PDB entry 1M1K | X-ray diffraction, 3.20 A resolution | chains A and C of the 30 polymer chains in the assembly

[Chain A]
Molecule: 23S RRNA
Source organism: Haloarcula marismortui
Sequence (2922 nucleotides; numbered 2 to 2923; the number before each row is that of its first residue):
     2 UUGGCUACUAUGCCAGCUGGUGGAUUGCUCGGCUCAGGCGCUGAUGAAGG
    52 ACGUGCCAAGCUGCGAUAAGCCAUGGGGAGCCGCACGGAGGCGAAGAACC
   102 AUGGAUUUCCGAAUGAGAAUCUCUCUAACAAUUGCUUCGCGCAAUGAGGA
   152 ACCCCGAGAACUGAAACAUCUCAGUAUCGGGAGGAACAGAAAACGCAAUG
   202 UGAUGUCGUUAGUAACCGCGAGUGAACGCGAUACAGCCCAAACCGAAGCC
   252 CUCACGGGCAAUGUGGUGUCAGGGCUACCUCUCAUCAGCCGACCGUCUCG
   302 ACGAAGUCUCUUGGAACAGAGCGUGAUACAGGGUGACAACCCCGUACUCG
   352 AGACCAGUACGACGUGCGGUAGUGCCAGAGUAGCGGGGGUUGGAUAUCCC
   402 UCGCGAAUAACGCAGGCAUCGACUGCGAAGGCUAAACACAACCUGAGACC
   452 GAUAGUGAACAAGUAGUGUGAACGAACGCUGCAAAGUACCCUCAGAAGGG
   502 AGGCGAAAUAGAGCAUGAAAUCAGUUGGCGAUCGAGCGACAGGGCAUACA
   552 AGGUCCCUCGACGAAUGACCGACGCGCGAGCGUCCAGUAAGACUCACGGG
   602 AAGCCGAUGUUCUGUCGUACGUUUUGAAAAACGAGCCAGGGAGUGUGUCU
   652 GCAUGGCAAGUCUAACCGGAGUAUCCGGGGAGGCACAGGGAAACCGACAU
   702 GGCCGCAGGGCUUUGCCCGAGGGCCGCCGUCUUCAAGGGCGGGGAGCCAU
   752 GUGGACACGACCCGAAUCCGGACGAUCUACGCAUGGACAAGAUGAAGCGU
   802 GCCGAAAGGCACGUGGAAGUCUGUUAGAGUUGGUGUCCUACAAUACCCUC
   852 UCGUGAUCUAUGUGUAGGGGUGAAAGGCCCAUCGAGUCCGGCAACAGCUG
   902 GUUCCAAUCGAAACAUGUCGAAGCAUGACCUCCGCCGAGGUAGUCUGUGA
   952 GGUAGAGCGACCGAUUGGUGUGUCCGCCUCCGAGAGGAGUCGGCACACCU
  1002 GUCAAACUCCAAACUUACAGACGCCGUUUGACGCGGGGAUUCCGGUGCGC
  1052 GGGGUAAGCCUGUGUACCAGGAGGGGAACAACCCAGAGAUAGGUUAAGGU
  1102 CCCCAAGUGUGGAUUAAGUGUAAUCCUCUGAAGGUGGUCUCGAGCCCUAG
  1152 ACAGCCGGGAGGUGAGCUUAGAAGCAGCUACCCUCUAAGAAAAGCGUAAC
  1202 AGCUUACCGGCCGAGGUUUGAGGCGCCCAAAAUGAUCGGGACUCAAAUCC
  1252 ACCACCGAGACCUGUCCGUACCACUCAUACUGGUAAUCGAGUAGAUUGGC
  1302 GCUCUAAUUGGAUGGAAGUAGGGGUGAAAACUCCUAUGGACCGAUUAGUG
  1352 ACGAAAAUCCUGGCCAUAGUAGCAGCGAUAGUCGGGUGAGAACCCCGACG
  1402 GCCUAAUGGAUAAGGGUUCCUCAGCACUGCUGAUCAGCUGAGGGUUAGCC
  1452 GGUCCUAAGUCAUACCGCAACUCGACUAUGACGAAAUGGGAAACGGGUUA
  1502 AUAUUCCCGUGCCACUAUGCAGUGAAAGUUGACGCCCUGGGGUCGAUCAC
  1552 GCUGGGCAUUCGCCCAGUCGAACCGUCCAACUCCGUGGAAGCCGUAAUGG
  1602 CAGGAAGCGGACGAACGGCGGCAUAGGGAAACGUGAUUCAACCUGGGGCC
  1652 CAUGAAAAGACGAGCAUAGUGUCCGUACCGAGAACCGACACAGGUGUCCA
  1702 UGGCGGCGAAAGCCAAGGCCUGUCGGGAGCAACCAACGUUAGGGAAUUCG
  1752 GCAAGUUAGUCCCGUACCUUCGGAAGAAGGGAUGCCUGCUCCGGAACGGA
  1802 GCAGGUCGCAGUGACUCGGAAGCUCGGACUGUCUAGUAACAACAUAGGUG
  1852 ACCGCAAAUCCGCAAGGACUCGUACGGUCACUGAAUCCUGCCCAGUGCAG
  1902 GUAUCUGAACACCUCGUACAAGAGGACGAAGGACCUGUCAACGGCGGGGG
  1952 UAACUAUGACCCUCUUAAGGUAGCGUAGUACCUUGCCGCAUCAGUAGCGG
  2002 CUUGCAUGAAUGGAUUAACCAGAGCUUCACUGUCCCAACGUUGGGCCCGG
  2052 UGAACUGUACAUUCCAGUGCGGAGUCUGGAGACACCCAGGGGGAAGCGAA
  2102 GACCCUAUGGAGCUUUACUGCAGGCUGUCGCUGAGACGUGGUCGCCGAUG
  2152 UGCAGCAUAGGUAGGAGACACUACACAGGUACCCGCGCUAGCGGGCCACC
  2202 GAGUCAACAGUGAAAUACUACCCGUCGGUGACUGCGACUCUCACUCCGGG
  2252 AGGAGGACACCGAUAGCCGGGCAGUUUGACUGGGGCGGUACGCGCUCGAA
  2302 AAGAUAUCGAGCGCGCCCUAUGGCUAUCUCAGCCGGGACAGAGACCCGGC
  2352 GAAGAGUGCAAGAGCAAAAGAUAGCUUGACAGUGUUCUUCCCAACGAGGA
  2402 ACGCUGACGCGAAAGCGUGGUCUAGCGAACCAAUUAGCCUGCUUGAUGCG
  2452 GGCAAUUGAUGACAGAAAAGCUACCCUAGGGAUAACAGAGUCGUCACUCG
  2502 CAAGAGCACAUAUCGACCGAGUGGCUUGCUACCUCGAUGUCGGUUCCCUC
  2552 CAUCCUGCCCGUGCAGAAGCGGGCAAGGGUGAGGUUGUUCGCCUAUUAAA
  2602 GGAGGUCGUGAGCUGGGUUUAGACCGUCGUGAGACAGGUCGGCUGCUAUC
  2652 UACUGGGUGUGUAAUGGUGUCUGACAAGAACGACCGUAUAGUACGAGAGG
  2702 AACUACGGUUGGUGGCCACUGGUGUACCGGUUGUUCGAGAGAGCACGUGC
  2752 CGGGUAGCCACGCCACACGGGGUAAGAGCUGAACGCAUCUAAGCUCGAAA
  2802 CCCACUUGGAAAAGAGACACCGCCGAGGUCCCGCGUACAAGACGCGGUCG
  2852 AUAGACUCGGGGUGUGCGCGUCGAGGUAACGAGACGUUAAGCCCACGAGC
  2902 ACUAACAGACCAAAGCCAUCAU
Unresolved in the structure: 2-9, 126-127, 715, 971-998, 1560, 1952-1963, 2137-2236, 2339-2343, 2665-2666, 2915-2923
Sequence notes: conflict C560 (U3155 in 3377779)
Metal / ion sites: Mg2+ site 1 near G28 (its only coordinating residue here); Na+ site 1 near C40 (its only coordinating residue here); Na+ site 2: G56, A59, A60, G61; Na+ site 3: G66, U108; Mg2+ site 2 near U115 (its only coordinating residue here); Na+ site 4: C141, G142; Na+ site 5 near U146 (its only coordinating residue here); Mg2+ site 3: C162, U2276; K+ site 1: C162, U163, U172; Mg2+ site 4: A165, A167, C168; Na+ site 6: A165, A166, A167; Mg2+ site 5: A166, G219; 63 more Na+ sites not listed; 98 more Mg2+ sites not listed; 1 more K+ sites not listed
Small-molecule neighbours: azithromycin (ZIT): C839, G2099, A2100, A2103, A2538, G2540, U2645, G2646

[Chain C]
Name: Ribosomal protein L2
Source organism: Haloarcula marismortui
Reference sequence: P20276 (RL2_HALMA); residues 1-239 here = UniProt positions 1-239
Chain sequence (239 residues; row label = number of the first residue in the row):
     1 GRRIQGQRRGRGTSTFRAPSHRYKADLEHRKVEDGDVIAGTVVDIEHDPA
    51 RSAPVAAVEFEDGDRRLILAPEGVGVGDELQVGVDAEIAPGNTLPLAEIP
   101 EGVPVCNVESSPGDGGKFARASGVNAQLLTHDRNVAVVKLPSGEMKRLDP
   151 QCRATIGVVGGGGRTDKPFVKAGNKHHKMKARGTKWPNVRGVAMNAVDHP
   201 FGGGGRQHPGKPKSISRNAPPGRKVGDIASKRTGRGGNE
Unresolved in the structure: 238-239
Metal / ion sites: Mg2+: Asn188 (shared with A1845(A), U1846(A), G1884(A) of chain A); Na+: Phe201, His208

[How chain A and chain C interact]
Contacting residue pairs - 260 pairs, chain A then chain C:
  C781(A) - Thr15(C)  hydrogen bond to the sugar
  G782(A) - Ser14(C)  hydrogen bond to the sugar
  G782(A) - Thr15(C)  hydrogen bond to the sugar
  C783(A) - Ser14(C)  sugar contact
  C783(A) - His21(C)  hydrogen bond to the phosphate
  C783(A) - Arg22(C)  phosphate contact
  C783(A) - Lys180(C)  phosphate contact
  A784(A) - His21(C)  salt bridge to the phosphate
  A784(A) - Arg22(C)  salt bridge to the phosphate
  G820(A) - Lys171(C)  salt bridge to the phosphate
  G820(A) - Ala172(C)  hydrogen bond to the base
  G820(A) - Gly173(C)  hydrogen bond to the base
  A857(A) - Ala172(C)  base contact
  A857(A) - Gly173(C)  phosphate contact
  A857(A) - His176(C)  sugar contact
  A857(A) - His177(C)  salt bridge to the phosphate
  A857(A) - Trp186(C)  base contact
  U866(A) - Arg11(C)  hydrogen bond to the sugar
  U866(A) - Thr13(C)  sugar contact
  A867(A) - Arg11(C)  salt bridge to the phosphate
  G870(A) - Arg3(C)  salt bridge to the phosphate
  G871(A) - Arg2(C)  hydrogen bond to the base
  G871(A) - Arg3(C)  salt bridge to the phosphate
  G871(A) - Arg8(C)  salt bridge to the phosphate
  G871(A) - Arg11(C)  phosphate contact
  U872(A) - Arg2(C)  hydrogen bond to the base
  U872(A) - Arg8(C)  hydrogen bond to the base
  U872(A) - Thr13(C)  hydrogen bond to the phosphate
  U872(A) - Phe16(C)  phosphate contact
  G873(A) - Arg2(C)  base contact
  G873(A) - Arg8(C)  hydrogen bond to the base
  G873(A) - Thr15(C)  phosphate contact
  G873(A) - Lys185(C)  salt bridge to the phosphate
  G873(A) - Asp198(C)  hydrogen bond to the base
  A874(A) - Lys185(C)  salt bridge to the phosphate
  A874(A) - Pro187(C)  sugar contact
  A874(A) - Val189(C)  sugar contact
  A875(A) - Gln5(C)  base contact
  A875(A) - Val189(C)  base contact
  A875(A) - Ala193(C)  hydrogen bond to the sugar
  A875(A) - Met194(C)  base contact
  A875(A) - Asp198(C)  base contact
  G877(A) - Asn195(C)  hydrogen bond to the sugar
  G877(A) - Val197(C)  base contact
  G878(A) - Arg2(C)  hydrogen bond to the base
  C879(A) - Arg2(C)  base contact
  A886(A) - Gly1(C)  base contact
  A886(A) - Arg2(C)  base contact
  G1460(A) - Arg17(C)  salt bridge to the phosphate
  C1652(A) - Ser52(C)  phosphate contact
  C1652(A) - Arg164(C)  sugar contact
  C1652(A) - Thr165(C)  base contact
  C1652(A) - Lys167(C)  hydrogen bond to the base
  C1652(A) - Phe169(C)  stacking on the base
  C1652(A) - Lys178(C)  hydrogen bond to the base
  A1653(A) - His47(C)  salt bridge to the phosphate
  A1653(A) - Ser52(C)  hydrogen bond to the phosphate
  A1653(A) - His177(C)  stacking on the base
  A1653(A) - Lys178(C)  sugar contact
  U1654(A) - Lys24(C)  sugar contact
  U1654(A) - His47(C)  stacking on the base
  U1654(A) - Pro49(C)  phosphate contact
  C1844(A) - Arg190(C)  salt bridge to the phosphate
  C1844(A) - Gln207(C)  hydrogen bond to the phosphate
  A1845(A) - Pro187(C)  phosphate contact
  A1845(A) - Asn188(C)  phosphate contact
  A1845(A) - Val189(C)  phosphate contact
  A1845(A) - Arg190(C)  salt bridge to the phosphate
  U1846(A) - Ala172(C)  hydrogen bond to the sugar
  U1846(A) - Trp186(C)  sugar contact
  U1846(A) - Pro187(C)  phosphate contact
  U1846(A) - Asn188(C)  hydrogen bond to the phosphate
  A1847(A) - Phe169(C)  hydrogen bond to the phosphate
  A1847(A) - Val170(C)  hydrogen bond to the sugar
  A1847(A) - Lys171(C)  sugar contact
  A1847(A) - Ala172(C)  sugar contact
  A1847(A) - Lys175(C)  salt bridge to the phosphate
  A1847(A) - Trp186(C)  hydrogen bond to the phosphate
  G1848(A) - Pro168(C)  phosphate contact
  G1848(A) - Phe169(C)  hydrogen bond to the phosphate
  U1850(A) - Arg235(C)  hydrogen bond to the phosphate
  G1851(A) - Gly226(C)  base contact
  G1851(A) - Asp227(C)  hydrogen bond to the base
  G1851(A) - Thr233(C)  sugar contact
  G1851(A) - Gly234(C)  sugar contact
  G1851(A) - Arg235(C)  salt bridge to the phosphate
  A1852(A) - Asp227(C)  sugar contact
  A1852(A) - Ile228(C)  hydrogen bond to the sugar
  A1852(A) - Ser230(C)  phosphate contact
  A1852(A) - Lys231(C)  phosphate contact
  A1852(A) - Arg232(C)  sugar contact
  C1853(A) - Arg217(C)  hydrogen bond to the sugar
  C1853(A) - Ile228(C)  sugar contact
  C1853(A) - Ala229(C)  sugar contact
  C1853(A) - Lys231(C)  salt bridge to the phosphate
  C1854(A) - Lys231(C)  salt bridge to the phosphate
  G1855(A) - Phe118(C)  base contact
  G1855(A) - Leu140(C)  base contact
  G1855(A) - Pro141(C)  base contact
  G1855(A) - Ser142(C)  hydrogen bond to the base
  G1855(A) - Glu144(C)  hydrogen bond to the sugar
  G1855(A) - Lys146(C)  hydrogen bond to the phosphate
  C1856(A) - Lys117(C)  sugar contact
  C1856(A) - Lys146(C)  salt bridge to the phosphate
  A1857(A) - Ser110(C)  hydrogen bond to the phosphate
  A1857(A) - Lys117(C)  salt bridge to the phosphate
  A1859(A) - Arg217(C)  phosphate contact
  U1860(A) - Arg9(C)  hydrogen bond to the base
  U1860(A) - Arg217(C)  salt bridge to the phosphate
  U1860(A) - Lys224(C)  salt bridge to the phosphate
  U1860(A) - Ile228(C)  sugar contact
  C1861(A) - Gly6(C)  hydrogen bond to the sugar
  C1861(A) - Gln7(C)  sugar contact
  C1861(A) - Gly10(C)  hydrogen bond to the sugar
  C1861(A) - Pro221(C)  phosphate contact
  C1861(A) - Lys224(C)  salt bridge to the phosphate
  C1862(A) - Arg3(C)  hydrogen bond to the phosphate
  C1862(A) - Gln7(C)  hydrogen bond to the phosphate
  C1862(A) - Gly10(C)  sugar contact
  C1862(A) - Arg11(C)  sugar contact
  C1862(A) - Pro221(C)  phosphate contact
  G1863(A) - Arg3(C)  salt bridge to the phosphate
  G1868(A) - Gly10(C)  hydrogen bond to the base
  A1869(A) - Arg9(C)  base contact
  A1869(A) - Gly12(C)  sugar contact
  A1869(A) - Arg17(C)  phosphate contact
  C1870(A) - Arg9(C)  hydrogen bond to the sugar
  C1870(A) - Phe16(C)  sugar contact
  C1870(A) - Arg17(C)  phosphate contact
  C1870(A) - Ala18(C)  hydrogen bond to the phosphate
  C1870(A) - Gly183(C)  phosphate contact
  U1871(A) - Ala18(C)  sugar contact
  U1871(A) - Gly183(C)  hydrogen bond to the phosphate
  C1872(A) - Ala18(C)  phosphate contact
  C1872(A) - Ser20(C)  hydrogen bond to the phosphate
  C1872(A) - Tyr23(C)  phosphate contact
  C1872(A) - Lys24(C)  base contact
  C1872(A) - Ala25(C)  hydrogen bond to the base
  C1872(A) - Asp26(C)  hydrogen bond to the base
  C1872(A) - Ala50(C)  sugar contact
  G1873(A) - Asp26(C)  phosphate contact
  G1873(A) - Leu27(C)  phosphate contact
  G1873(A) - Arg51(C)  phosphate contact
  G1873(A) - Arg120(C)  salt bridge to the phosphate
  U1874(A) - Arg51(C)  salt bridge to the phosphate
  U1874(A) - Lys117(C)  hydrogen bond to the sugar
  U1874(A) - Phe118(C)  sugar contact
  U1874(A) - Ala119(C)  hydrogen bond to the sugar
  U1874(A) - Arg120(C)  salt bridge to the phosphate
  U1874(A) - Ala121(C)  phosphate contact
  A1875(A) - Ala119(C)  hydrogen bond to the phosphate
  A1875(A) - Arg120(C)  hydrogen bond to the phosphate
  A1875(A) - Ala121(C)  hydrogen bond to the phosphate
  A1875(A) - Val124(C)  phosphate contact
  A1875(A) - Pro141(C)  sugar contact
  A1875(A) - Ser142(C)  hydrogen bond to the sugar
  C1876(A) - Ala121(C)  sugar contact
  C1876(A) - Ser122(C)  hydrogen bond to the sugar
  C1876(A) - Gly123(C)  base contact
  C1876(A) - Val124(C)  base contact
  C1876(A) - Pro141(C)  phosphate contact
  C1876(A) - Gly162(C)  base contact
  C1876(A) - Gly163(C)  hydrogen bond to the base
  C1876(A) - Arg164(C)  hydrogen bond to the sugar
  C1876(A) - Thr165(C)  hydrogen bond to the sugar
  G1877(A) - Arg164(C)  salt bridge to the phosphate
  G1878(A) - Arg182(C)  salt bridge to the phosphate
  U1879(A) - Arg9(C)  hydrogen bond to the phosphate
  U1879(A) - Gly183(C)  phosphate contact
  U1879(A) - Thr184(C)  hydrogen bond to the phosphate
  C1880(A) - Gly6(C)  phosphate contact
  C1880(A) - Arg9(C)  salt bridge to the phosphate
  C1880(A) - Val225(C)  sugar contact
  C1880(A) - Gly226(C)  hydrogen bond to the sugar
  A1881(A) - His199(C)  salt bridge to the phosphate
  A1881(A) - Phe201(C)  phosphate contact
  A1881(A) - Lys213(C)  sugar contact
  A1881(A) - Val225(C)  phosphate contact
  A1881(A) - Gly226(C)  sugar contact
  C1882(A) - Arg190(C)  phosphate contact
  C1882(A) - Gly191(C)  hydrogen bond to the phosphate
  C1882(A) - Val192(C)  hydrogen bond to the phosphate
  C1882(A) - Phe201(C)  phosphate contact
  C1882(A) - Lys213(C)  hydrogen bond to the sugar
  U1883(A) - Arg190(C)  salt bridge to the phosphate
  G1884(A) - Arg190(C)  base contact
  G1898(A) - Pro212(C)  sugar contact
  G1898(A) - Ser214(C)  hydrogen bond to the sugar
  C1899(A) - Ser214(C)  sugar contact
  C1899(A) - Ile215(C)  sugar contact
  C1899(A) - Ser216(C)  sugar contact
  C1899(A) - Ala229(C)  sugar contact
  C1899(A) - Ser230(C)  hydrogen bond to the sugar
  A1900(A) - Ser216(C)  phosphate contact
  A1900(A) - Arg217(C)  hydrogen bond to the phosphate
  A1900(A) - Ala229(C)  sugar contact
  A1900(A) - Ser230(C)  sugar contact
  A1900(A) - Lys231(C)  sugar contact
  G1938(A) - Lys231(C)  hydrogen bond to the base
  U1939(A) - Arg232(C)  hydrogen bond to the phosphate
  U1939(A) - Thr233(C)  hydrogen bond to the sugar
  U1939(A) - Gly236(C)  phosphate contact
  U1939(A) - Gly237(C)  phosphate contact
  C1940(A) - Arg232(C)  salt bridge to the phosphate
  C1940(A) - Thr233(C)  sugar contact
  C1940(A) - Gly234(C)  sugar contact
  C1940(A) - Arg235(C)  phosphate contact
  C1940(A) - Gly236(C)  hydrogen bond to the phosphate
  A1941(A) - Gly234(C)  sugar contact
  A1941(A) - Arg235(C)  hydrogen bond to the phosphate
  A1941(A) - Gly236(C)  phosphate contact
  A1942(A) - Pro212(C)  base contact
  A1942(A) - Lys213(C)  salt bridge to the phosphate
  A1942(A) - Asp227(C)  sugar contact
  A1942(A) - Thr233(C)  hydrogen bond to the sugar
  A1942(A) - Gly234(C)  hydrogen bond to the phosphate
  C1943(A) - Pro209(C)  phosphate contact
  C1943(A) - Gly210(C)  sugar contact
  C1943(A) - Lys211(C)  sugar contact
  C1943(A) - Pro212(C)  sugar contact
  G1944(A) - His208(C)  salt bridge to the phosphate
  G1944(A) - Pro209(C)  phosphate contact
  U2012(A) - Gln207(C)  sugar contact
  C2114(A) - Gly1(C)  hydrogen bond to the phosphate
  C2114(A) - Ala196(C)  sugar contact
  C2114(A) - Val197(C)  phosphate contact
  U2115(A) - Ala196(C)  phosphate contact
  U2116(A) - Lys211(C)  salt bridge to the phosphate
  A2123(A) - Pro220(C)  base contact
  G2124(A) - Asn218(C)  hydrogen bond to the base
  G2125(A) - Asn218(C)  hydrogen bond to the sugar
  C2126(A) - Asn218(C)  sugar contact
  C2248(A) - Ser111(C)  hydrogen bond to the sugar
  C2248(A) - Pro112(C)  hydrogen bond to the sugar
  G2249(A) - Gly113(C)  sugar contact
  G2250(A) - Lys31(C)  salt bridge to the phosphate
  G2250(A) - Glu33(C)  base contact
  G2254(A) - Asp149(C)  sugar contact
  A2255(A) - Asp149(C)  sugar contact
  G2270(A) - Arg223(C)  hydrogen bond to the phosphate
  G2271(A) - Arg223(C)  salt bridge to the phosphate
  G2272(A) - Pro220(C)  base contact
  G2272(A) - Pro221(C)  sugar contact
  G2272(A) - Gly222(C)  sugar contact
  G2272(A) - Arg223(C)  salt bridge to the phosphate
  C2273(A) - Gly1(C)  hydrogen bond to the phosphate
  C2625(A) - Gly205(C)  phosphate contact
  C2625(A) - Gln207(C)  phosphate contact
  C2626(A) - Arg206(C)  phosphate contact
  C2629(A) - Arg206(C)  base contact
  G2630(A) - Arg206(C)  hydrogen bond to the base
  G2630(A) - His208(C)  base contact
  U2631(A) - Gly210(C)  sugar contact
  G2632(A) - His208(C)  phosphate contact
  G2632(A) - Gly210(C)  sugar contact
  A2633(A) - Gly203(C)  phosphate contact
  A2633(A) - Gly204(C)  hydrogen bond to the phosphate
  G2634(A) - Gly203(C)  phosphate contact
  G2634(A) - Gly204(C)  hydrogen bond to the phosphate
  G2634(A) - Gly205(C)  hydrogen bond to the base
Also at the interface, not in a pair above, chain A (101 interface residues in all): U858, G865, A876, A1459, C1651, G1655, A1843, U2117, U2628
Also at the interface, not in a pair above, chain C (124 interface residues in all): Val32, Asp114, Gly161, Ala181, Gly202

[Summary]
101 residues of chain A face 124 of chain C across their interface; the contacts include 83 hydrogen bonds, 39
salt bridges and 3 aromatic stacking contacts. Polar contacts include G820(A)-Ala172(C), G820(A)-Gly173(C) and
G871(A)-Arg2(C). Chain A binds azithromycin.
Here chain A is 23S RRNA and chain C is Ribosomal protein L2, both from Haloarcula marismortui. Entry 1M1K
(Co-crystal structure of azithromycin bound to the 50S ribosomal subunit of Haloarcula marismortui) was
determined by X-ray diffraction, deposited together with 1K8A, 1K9M and 1KD1.
